PDB entry 5VZE | X-ray diffraction, 1.51 A resolution | chains A and T of the 4 polymer chains in the assembly

Chain A:
Molecule: DNA-directed DNA/RNA polymerase mu
Source organism: Homo sapiens
Notes: EC 2.7.7.7
UniProt: Q9NP87 (DPOLM_HUMAN); numbering as in UniProt; present here: 134-397, 410-494
Sequence (354 residues; row label = number of the first residue in the row; note: 12 numbers in that range are skipped by the numbering (no residue carries them; nothing is unmodelled there)):
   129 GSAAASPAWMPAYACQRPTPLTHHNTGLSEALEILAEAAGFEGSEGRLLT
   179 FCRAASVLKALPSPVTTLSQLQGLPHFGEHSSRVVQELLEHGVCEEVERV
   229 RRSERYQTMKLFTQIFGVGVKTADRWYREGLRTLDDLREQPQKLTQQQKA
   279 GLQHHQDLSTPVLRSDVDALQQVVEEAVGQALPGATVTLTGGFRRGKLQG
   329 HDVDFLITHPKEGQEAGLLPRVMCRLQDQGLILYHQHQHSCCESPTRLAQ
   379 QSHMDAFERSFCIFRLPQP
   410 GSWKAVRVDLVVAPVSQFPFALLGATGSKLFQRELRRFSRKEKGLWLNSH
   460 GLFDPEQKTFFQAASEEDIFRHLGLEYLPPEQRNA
Disordered / not traced: 129-137, 366-383
Sequence notes: expression tag (129-133); linker (410); engineered mutation Ala-434 (Trp in Q9NP87)
Metal / ion sites: Na+: Thr-241, Ile-243, Val-246 (shared with 2 residues of chain P); Mg2+ site 1: Asp-330, Asp-332, Asp-418 (together with UTP, glycolic acid); Mg2+ site 2: Asp-330, Asp-332 (together with UTP)
Ligand contacts:
  - glycolic acid (GOA): His-329, Asp-330, Asp-332, Arg-416, Asp-418
  - UTP (uridine 5'-triphosphate): Gly-319, Gly-320, Arg-323, Lys-325, Gln-327, Gly-328, His-329, Asp-330, Asp-332, Gly-433, Ala-434, Thr-435, Gly-436, Ser-437, Lys-438, Gln-441
Curated features (UniProtKB/Swiss-Prot):
  - region: Arg-323 to Asp-332 (Involved in ssDNA binding)
  - binding site (Mg(2+)): Asp-330, Asp-332, Asp-418
  - site: Gly-433 (Responsible for the low discrimination between dNTP and rNTP)
What the authors report for this chain:
  - mutagenesis - H329A (27-fold): decreased catalytic activity
  - mutagenesis - G433A (Kd 29 uM): unchanged binding to UTP
  - mutagenesis - G433A, G433S: unchanged catalytic activity

Chain T:
Molecule: 9-nt DNA strand
Sequence (9 nucleotides; row label = number of the first residue in the row):
     1 CGGCATACG

How chain A and chain T interact:
Residue-residue contacts (24):
  Gly-174(A) / DC4(T)  base contact
  Leu-177(A) / DC4(T)  phosphate contact
  Leu-177(A) / DA5(T)  phosphate contact
  Gln-364(A) / DG9(T)  phosphate contact
  His-365(A) / DG9(T)  phosphate contact
  Phe-385(A) / DG9(T)  phosphate contact
  Glu-386(A) / DC8(T)  sugar contact
  Glu-386(A) / DG9(T)  hydrogen bond to the phosphate
  Arg-387(A) / DA7(T)  hydrogen bond to the base
  Arg-387(A) / DC8(T)  hydrogen bond to the sugar
  Arg-387(A) / DG9(T)  hydrogen bond to the phosphate
  Phe-389(A) / DG9(T)  sugar contact
  Arg-442(A) / DA5(T)  salt bridge to the phosphate
  Arg-445(A) / DA5(T)  hydrogen bond to the base
  Arg-445(A) / DT6(T)  hydrogen bond to the sugar
  Arg-446(A) / DA5(T)  sugar contact
  Arg-449(A) / DT6(T)  salt bridge to the phosphate
  Lys-450(A) / DG3(T)  hydrogen bond to the phosphate
  Lys-450(A) / DC4(T)  salt bridge to the phosphate
  Leu-456(A) / DT6(T)  sugar contact
  Asn-457(A) / DT6(T)  phosphate contact
  Asn-457(A) / DA7(T)  hydrogen bond to the phosphate
  His-459(A) / DA7(T)  phosphate contact
  His-459(A) / DC8(T)  salt bridge to the phosphate
Interface residues without a listed pair, chain A (18 interface residues in all): Arg-181, Lys-438

In short:
18 residues of chain A and 7 residues of chain T are in contact; the contacts include 8 hydrogen bonds and 4
salt bridges. Polar pairs include Arg-387(A)/DA7(T), Arg-445(A)/DA5(T) and Arg-387(A)/DC8(T). From the paper:
H329A of chain A reduces catalytic activity; G433A and G433S of chain A leave catalytic activity unchanged.
Chain A is DNA-directed DNA/RNA polymerase mu (Homo sapiens) and chain T is a 9-nt DNA strand; the structure,
Post-catalytic complex of human Polymerase Mu (W434A) mutant with incoming UTP, was determined by X-ray
diffraction, deposited together with 5TWP, 5TWQ, 5TWR, 5TWS, 5VZ7, 5VZ8 and 9 further entries.
